Entry 3KUT (X-ray diffraction, 1.50 A resolution); this record covers chains A and C.

Chain A:
Name: Polyadenylate-binding protein 1
Organism: Homo sapiens
Notes: fragment: C-terminal domain
UniProt: P11940 (PABP1_HUMAN); residues 544-626 here = UniProt positions 544-626
Amino-acid sequence (88 residues; numbered 539 to 626; the number before each row is that of its first residue):
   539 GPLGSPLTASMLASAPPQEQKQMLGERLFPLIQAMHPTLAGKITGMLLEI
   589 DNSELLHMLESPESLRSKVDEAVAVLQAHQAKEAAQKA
Unresolved in the structure: 539-542
Differences from the reference sequence: expression tag (539-543)

Chain C:
Name: PAIP2 protein
Notes: fragment: PABPC1-binding region
UniProt: Q6FID7 (Q6FID7_HUMAN); residues 109-125 here = UniProt positions 109-125
Amino-acid sequence (17 residues; row label = number of the first residue in the row):
   109 SNLNPNAAEFVPGVKYG
Unresolved in the structure: 109
Differences from the reference sequence: engineered mutation Ala-116 (Lys in Q6FID7)

Chain A / chain C interface:
Residue-residue contacts (32):
  Gln-560(A) with Phe-118(C); Val-119(C)
  Gly-563(A) with Phe-118(C)
  Glu-564(A) with Phe-118(C); Pro-120(C); Gly-121(C), hydrogen bond (side chain-backbone)
  Phe-567(A) with Phe-118(C), hydrophobic; Pro-120(C), hydrophobic
  Gly-579(A) with Glu-117(C); Phe-118(C), hydrogen bond (backbone-backbone)
  Lys-580(A) with Pro-113(C), hydrogen bond (side chain-backbone); Asn-114(C); Ala-115(C), hydrogen bond (side chain-backbone); Glu-117(C)
  Thr-582(A) with Phe-118(C)
  Gly-583(A) with Ala-115(C); Ala-116(C); Phe-118(C)
  Met-584(A) with Leu-111(C); Asn-112(C); Pro-113(C), hydrophobic; Ala-115(C), hydrophobic
  Leu-586(A) with Phe-118(C), hydrophobic
  Glu-587(A) with Asn-112(C), hydrogen bond; Ala-115(C)
  Lys-606(A) with Leu-111(C)
  Glu-609(A) with Leu-111(C)
  Ala-610(A) with Leu-111(C)
  Val-613(A) with Pro-113(C)
  Leu-614(A) with Pro-113(C)
  His-617(A) with Pro-113(C); Asn-114(C), hydrogen bond
Also at the interface, not in a pair above, chain A (20 interface residues in all): Lys-559, Leu-585, Ile-588

Overview:
20 residues of chain A face 11 of chain C across their interface; the contacts include 6 hydrogen bonds. Polar
pairs include Glu-564(A)/Gly-121(C), Lys-580(A)/Pro-113(C) and Lys-580(A)/Ala-115(C).
Here chain A is Polyadenylate-binding protein 1 (Homo sapiens) and chain C is PAIP2 protein. Entry 3KUT
(Crystal structure of the MLLE domain of poly(A)-binding protein in complex with the binding region of ...)
was determined by X-ray diffraction (same publication as 3KUR and 3KUS).
